7UW9 - chains G and H of the 31 polymer chains in the assembly; structure by electron microscopy, 4.20 A resolution (low resolution: residue-level contacts below are approximate; hydrogen-bond / salt-bridge calls are withheld).

Chain G:
Protein: V-type proton ATPase subunit E
Organism: Citrus limon
UniProt: Q9MB46 (VATE_CITUN); residues 1-230 here = UniProt positions 1-230
Amino-acid sequence (230 residues; each row starts with the number of its first residue):
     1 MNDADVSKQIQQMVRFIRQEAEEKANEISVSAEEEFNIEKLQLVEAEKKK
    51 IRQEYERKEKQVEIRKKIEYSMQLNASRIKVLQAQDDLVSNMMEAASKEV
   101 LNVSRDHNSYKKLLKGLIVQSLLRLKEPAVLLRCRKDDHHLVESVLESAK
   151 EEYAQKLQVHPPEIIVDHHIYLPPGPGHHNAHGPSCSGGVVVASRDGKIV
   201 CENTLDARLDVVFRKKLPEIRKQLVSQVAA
Unresolved in the structure: 1-11, 167-177, 227-230

Chain H:
Protein: V-type proton ATPase subunit G
Organism: Citrus limon
UniProt: A0A067DRZ4 (A0A067DRZ4_CITSI); numbering as in UniProt (aligned over 1-110)
Amino-acid sequence (110 residues; numbered 1 to 110; the number before each row is that of its first residue):
     1 MASNRGHGGIQQLLAAEQEAQHIVAAARNAKMARLRQAKEEAEREIAEHR
    51 AQVEREFQRKLAESSGDSGANVKRLEQETEVKIHHLNAGAEKIQYDVVQM
   101 LLKHVTTVKN
Unresolved in the structure: 1-13

How chain G and chain H interact:
Pairs across the interface (50):
  R18(G) with A15(H); A16(H); E19(H)
  A21(G) with E19(H); A20(H); I23(H)
  E22(G) with E19(H)
  A25(G) with H22(H); I23(H); A26(H)
  I28(G) with A26(H); A27(H)
  S29(G) with A26(H)
  A32(G) with A30(H)
  E35(G) with R34(H)
  F36(G) with Q37(H)
  E39(G) with R34(H); A38(H); E41(H)
  K40(G) with E41(H)
  L43(G) with E41(H); A42(H); E45(H)
  E47(G) with E45(H); E48(H)
  I51(G) with H49(H); Q52(H)
  S77(G) with T79(H)
  V81(G) with I83(H)
  Q85(G) with L86(H)
  L88(G) with L86(H); A90(H)
  M92(G) with Q94(H)
  A95(G) with V98(H)
  E99(G) with L102(H)
  V100(G) with L102(H)
  G116(G) with N110(H)
  Q120(G) with V108(H); N110(H)
  R208(G) with V105(H); T107(H)
  L209(G) with V105(H)
  V212(G) with L101(H); H104(H); V105(H)
  K216(G) with M100(H)
  I220(G) with V97(H)
  L224(G) with A90(H); I93(H)
  S226(G) with G89(H)
Other interface residues (no listed pair), chain G (41 interface residues in all): V14, I17, K24, A84, A96, V103, L117, L205, F213, Q223
Other interface residues (no listed pair), chain H (41 interface residues in all): N29, A33, H85, N87, T106, K109

In short:
The chain G/chain H interface involves 41 residues from each chain.
Chain G is V-type proton ATPase subunit E and chain H is V-type proton ATPase subunit G, both from Citrus
limon; the structure, Citrus V-ATPase State 1, H in contact with subunit a, was determined by electron
microscopy (same publication as 7UWA, 7UWB, 7UWC and 7UWD).
